PDB entry 4DS5 | X-ray diffraction, 1.68 A resolution | chains A and B of the 3 polymer chains in the assembly

[Chain A]
Name: DNA polymerase
From: Geobacillus kaustophilus
Notes: EC 2.7.7.7
UniProt: Q5KWC1 (Q5KWC1_GEOKA); residues 285-876 here correspond to UniProt positions 287-878 (UniProt number = residue number + 2)
Chain sequence (592 residues; row label = number of the first residue in the row):
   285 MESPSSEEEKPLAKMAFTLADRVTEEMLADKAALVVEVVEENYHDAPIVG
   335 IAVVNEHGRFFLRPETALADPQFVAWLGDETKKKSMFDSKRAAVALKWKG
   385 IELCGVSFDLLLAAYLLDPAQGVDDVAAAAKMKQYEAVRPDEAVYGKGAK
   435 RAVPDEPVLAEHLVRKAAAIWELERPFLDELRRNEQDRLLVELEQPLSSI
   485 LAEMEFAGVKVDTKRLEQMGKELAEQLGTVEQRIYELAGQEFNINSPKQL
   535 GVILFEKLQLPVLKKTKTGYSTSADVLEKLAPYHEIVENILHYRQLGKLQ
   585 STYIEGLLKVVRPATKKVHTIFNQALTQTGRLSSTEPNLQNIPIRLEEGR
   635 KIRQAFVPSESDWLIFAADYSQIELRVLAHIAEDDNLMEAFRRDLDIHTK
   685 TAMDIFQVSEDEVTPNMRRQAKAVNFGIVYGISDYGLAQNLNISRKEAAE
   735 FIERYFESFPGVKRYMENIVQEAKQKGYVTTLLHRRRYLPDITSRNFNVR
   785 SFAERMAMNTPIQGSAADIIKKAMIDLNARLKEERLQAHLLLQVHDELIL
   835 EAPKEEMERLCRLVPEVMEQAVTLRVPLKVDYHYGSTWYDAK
Unresolved in the structure: 285-296
Sequence notes: engineered mutation Ala598 (Asp600 in Q5KWC1)

[Chain B]
Molecule: 9-nt DNA strand
Sequence (9 nucleotides; each row starts with the number of its first residue):
    21 CCTGACTCC

[How chain A and chain B interact]
Residue-residue contacts - 33 pairs, chain A then chain B:
  Pro531(A) - DG24(B)  phosphate contact
  Pro531(A) - DA25(B)  phosphate contact
  Thr550(A) - DG24(B)  hydrogen bond to the phosphate
  Lys551(A) - DT23(B)  salt bridge to the phosphate
  Lys551(A) - DG24(B)  phosphate contact
  Thr552(A) - DT23(B)  phosphate contact
  Thr552(A) - DG24(B)  hydrogen bond to the phosphate
  Ser555(A) - DA25(B)  phosphate contact
  Thr556(A) - DA25(B)  hydrogen bond to the phosphate
  Ser557(A) - DA25(B)  phosphate contact
  Ala558(A) - DC26(B)  hydrogen bond to the phosphate
  Leu575(A) - DC26(B)  phosphate contact
  Arg578(A) - DA25(B)  hydrogen bond to the phosphate
  Arg578(A) - DC26(B)  salt bridge to the phosphate
  Gln579(A) - DC26(B)  phosphate contact
  Gln579(A) - DT27(B)  phosphate contact
  Lys582(A) - DC26(B)  base contact
  Tyr587(A) - DT27(B)  hydrogen bond to the sugar
  Arg615(A) - DC29(B)  hydrogen bond to the base
  Gln624(A) - DC28(B)  sugar contact
  Asn625(A) - DT27(B)  hydrogen bond to the base
  Asn625(A) - DC28(B)  sugar contact
  Ile626(A) - DC28(B)  sugar contact
  Pro627(A) - DT27(B)  phosphate contact
  Pro627(A) - DC28(B)  phosphate contact
  Ile628(A) - DC28(B)  hydrogen bond to the phosphate
  Ile628(A) - DC29(B)  phosphate contact
  Arg629(A) - DC28(B)  salt bridge to the phosphate
  Arg629(A) - DC29(B)  salt bridge to the phosphate
  Val828(A) - DC29(B)  sugar contact
  His829(A) - DC29(B)  sugar contact
  Asp830(A) - DC29(B)  sugar contact
  Glu831(A) - DC29(B)  phosphate contact
Also at the interface, not in a pair above, chain A (26 interface residues in all): Tyr554, Leu630

[Overview]
Chain A and chain B form an interface of 26 and 7 residues respectively; the contacts include 9 hydrogen bonds
and 4 salt bridges. Polar pairs include Arg615(A)-DC29(B), Asn625(A)-DT27(B) and Tyr587(A)-DT27(B).
Chain A is DNA polymerase (Geobacillus kaustophilus) and chain B is a 9-nt DNA strand; the structure, Ternary
complex of Bacillus DNA Polymerase I Large Fragment, DNA duplex, and rCTP in presence of ..., was determined
by X-ray diffraction, deposited together with 4DQI, 4DQP, 4DQQ, 4DQR, 4DQS, 4DS4 and 3 further entries.
